2VPW - chains E and F of the 6 polymer chains in the assembly; structure by X-ray diffraction, 3.10 A resolution.

# Chain E
Molecule: Thiosulfate reductase
Source organism: Thermus thermophilus
UniProt: Q72LA4 (Q72LA4_THET2); residue numbers follow UniProt; this construct covers 1-765
Chain sequence (765 residues; numbered 1 to 765; the number before each row is that of its first residue):
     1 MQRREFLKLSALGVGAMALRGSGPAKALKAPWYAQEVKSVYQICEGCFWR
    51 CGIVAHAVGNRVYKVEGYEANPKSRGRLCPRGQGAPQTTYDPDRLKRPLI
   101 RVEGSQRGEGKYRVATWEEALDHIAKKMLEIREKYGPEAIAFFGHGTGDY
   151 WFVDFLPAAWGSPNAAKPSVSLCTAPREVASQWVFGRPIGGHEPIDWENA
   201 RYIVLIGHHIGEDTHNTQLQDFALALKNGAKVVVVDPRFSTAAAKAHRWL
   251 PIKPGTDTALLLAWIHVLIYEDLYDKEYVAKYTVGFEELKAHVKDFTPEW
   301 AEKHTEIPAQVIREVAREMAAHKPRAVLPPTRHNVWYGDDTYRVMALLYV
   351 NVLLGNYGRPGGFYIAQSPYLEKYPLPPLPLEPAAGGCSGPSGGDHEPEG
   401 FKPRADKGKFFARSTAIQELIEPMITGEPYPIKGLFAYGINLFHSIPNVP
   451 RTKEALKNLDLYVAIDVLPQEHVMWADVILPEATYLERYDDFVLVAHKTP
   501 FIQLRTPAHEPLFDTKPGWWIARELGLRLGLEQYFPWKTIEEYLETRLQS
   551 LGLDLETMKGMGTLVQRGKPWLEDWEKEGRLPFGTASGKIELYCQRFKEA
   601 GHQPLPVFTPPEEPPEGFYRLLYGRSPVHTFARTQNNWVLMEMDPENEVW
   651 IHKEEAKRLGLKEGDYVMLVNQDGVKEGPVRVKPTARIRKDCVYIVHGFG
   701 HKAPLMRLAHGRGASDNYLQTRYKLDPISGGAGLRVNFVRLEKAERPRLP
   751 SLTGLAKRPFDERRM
Disordered / not traced: 1-29, 765
Metal / ion sites: 4Fe-4S cluster Fe: Cys-44, Cys-47, Cys-51, Cys-79; Mo ion: Cys-173 (together with molybdopterin guanosine dinucleotide)
Residues lining bound ligands:
  - molybdopterin guanosine dinucleotide (MGD; 2-amino-5,6-dimercapto-7-methyl-3,7,8a,9-tetrahydro-8-oxa-1,3,9,10-tetraaza-anthracen-4-one guanosine dinucleotide), molecule 1: Glu-45, Phe-48, His-145, Pro-168, Ser-169, Leu-172, Cys-173, His-333, Tyr-438, Gly-439, Ile-440, Asn-441, His-444, Ser-445, Ile-465, Asp-466, Val-467, Leu-468, Gln-470, His-472, Glu-482, Arg-488, Tyr-623, Arg-625, Thr-630, Phe-631, Ala-632, Arg-633, His-697, Asp-716, Asn-717, Gln-720, Leu-734
  - molybdopterin guanosine dinucleotide (MGD), molecule 2: Phe-48, Arg-81, Cys-173, Ile-206, Gly-207, His-208, His-209, Glu-212, Asp-213, Thr-214, His-215, Val-235, Asp-236, Pro-237, Arg-238, Ser-240, Ile-252, Pro-254, Gly-255, Asp-257, Thr-331, Arg-332, His-333, Trp-336, Tyr-337, Leu-622, Tyr-623, Arg-625, Ser-626, Pro-627, His-629, Thr-630, Phe-631, Tyr-694, Arg-735
  - 4Fe-4S cluster (SF4): Cys-44, Gly-46, Cys-47, Trp-49, Arg-50, Cys-51, Leu-78, Cys-79, Arg-81, Gly-82, Thr-214, His-215, Asn-216, Thr-630

# Chain F
Molecule: Nrfc protein
Source organism: Thermus thermophilus
UniProt: Q72LA5 (Q72LA5_THET2); residue numbers follow UniProt; this construct covers 1-195
Chain sequence (195 residues; each row starts with the number of its first residue):
     1 MPRYAMAIDLSLCVGCAACAVACKMENEVPPGVFNLWIREREVGEYPNLV
    51 VEFRPEQCLHCENPPCVPVCPTGASYQTKDGLVLVDPKKCIACGACIAAC
   101 PYDARYLHPAGYVSKCTFCAHRLEKGKVPACVETCPTYCRTFGDLEDPES
   151 PVAKALKAAERVDVLRPEQGTRPKLFYLNAPSKKGLTRESEVHHG
Disordered / not traced: 195
Metal / ion sites: 4Fe-4S cluster Fe site 1: Cys-13, Cys-16, Cys-19, Cys-135; 4Fe-4S cluster Fe site 2: Cys-23, Cys-116, Cys-119, Cys-131; 4Fe-4S cluster Fe site 3: Cys-58, Cys-61, Cys-66, Cys-100; 4Fe-4S cluster Fe site 4: Cys-70, Cys-90, Cys-93, Cys-96
Residues lining bound ligands:
  - 4Fe-4S cluster (SF4), molecule 1: Met-6, Cys-23, Asn-27, Asn-35, Leu-36, Gln-57, Cys-116, Thr-117, Phe-118, Cys-119, Pro-129, Ala-130, Cys-131
  - 4Fe-4S cluster (SF4), molecule 2: Ile-8, Cys-13, Val-14, Gly-15, Cys-16, Ala-17, Ala-18, Cys-19, Ile-38, Pro-55, Cys-135, Pro-136, Thr-137, Cys-139, Arg-140
  - 4Fe-4S cluster (SF4), molecule 3: Cys-58, Leu-59, His-60, Cys-61, Pro-64, Pro-65, Cys-66, Val-83, Cys-100, Pro-101, Tyr-102, Ala-104, Arg-105, Lys-115
  - 4Fe-4S cluster (SF4), molecule 4: Cys-70, Pro-71, Thr-72, Ala-74, Ser-75, Val-85, Lys-89, Cys-90, Ile-91, Ala-92, Cys-93, Gly-94, Ala-95, Cys-96, Arg-105, Val-113
What the authors report for this chain:
  - binding site for menaquinone-7: Ile-91 to Ala-95

# Chain E / chain F interface
Contacting residue pairs - 83 pairs, chain E then chain F:
  Pro-31(E) / Glu-28(F)
  Trp-32(E) / Met-25(F)
  Trp-32(E) / Glu-26(F)  hydrogen bond (side chain-backbone)
  Trp-32(E) / Glu-28(F)  hydrogen bond (backbone-side chain)
  Tyr-33(E) / Glu-26(F)
  Tyr-33(E) / His-121(F)  hydrogen bond
  Tyr-63(E) / Met-25(F)
  Tyr-63(E) / Glu-28(F)
  Lys-64(E) / Ala-22(F)
  Lys-64(E) / Met-25(F)
  Lys-64(E) / Glu-26(F)  salt bridge
  Glu-66(E) / Arg-122(F)  salt bridge
  Glu-66(E) / Glu-133(F)
  Arg-75(E) / Tyr-138(F)
  Gly-76(E) / Glu-133(F)
  Arg-77(E) / Val-132(F)  hydrogen bond (side chain-backbone)
  Arg-77(E) / Glu-133(F)  hydrogen bond (side chain-backbone)
  Arg-77(E) / Thr-134(F)
  Arg-77(E) / Cys-135(F)  hydrogen bond (side chain-backbone)
  Arg-77(E) / Tyr-138(F)
  Leu-78(E) / Ala-18(F)
  Leu-78(E) / Thr-134(F)  hydrogen bond (backbone-side chain)
  Leu-78(E) / Pro-136(F)
  Cys-79(E) / Ala-18(F)
  Pro-80(E) / Ala-17(F)
  Pro-80(E) / Ala-18(F)
  Pro-80(E) / Val-21(F)
  Gln-83(E) / Ala-18(F)
  Gln-83(E) / Val-21(F)
  Gln-83(E) / Ala-22(F)
  Gln-83(E) / Met-25(F)
  Gln-83(E) / Thr-134(F)  hydrogen bond
  Gly-84(E) / Val-21(F)
  Gly-211(E) / Val-14(F)
  Thr-214(E) / Cys-16(F)
  Leu-219(E) / Val-14(F)  hydrophobic
  Leu-219(E) / Thr-137(F)
  Gln-220(E) / Pro-136(F)
  Gln-220(E) / Tyr-138(F)
  Ala-223(E) / Leu-12(F)
  Ala-223(E) / Thr-137(F)
  Leu-226(E) / Leu-12(F)  hydrophobic
  Lys-227(E) / Leu-12(F)
  Phe-239(E) / Leu-49(F)
  Phe-239(E) / Val-51(F)  hydrophobic
  Thr-241(E) / Val-14(F)
  Thr-241(E) / Phe-53(F)
  Ala-244(E) / Val-51(F)  hydrophobic
  Ala-244(E) / Phe-53(F)  hydrophobic
  Lys-245(E) / Leu-10(F)  hydrogen bond (side chain-backbone)
  Lys-245(E) / Ser-11(F)  hydrogen bond (side chain-backbone)
  Lys-245(E) / Cys-13(F)  hydrogen bond (side chain-backbone)
  Lys-245(E) / Val-14(F)
  Lys-245(E) / Phe-53(F)
  Trp-249(E) / Tyr-46(F)  hydrophobic
  Trp-249(E) / Leu-49(F)  hydrophobic
  Pro-251(E) / Tyr-46(F)
  Pro-627(E) / Cys-16(F)  hydrophobic
  Val-628(E) / Ala-17(F)  hydrophobic
  Trp-638(E) / Lys-24(F)
  Trp-638(E) / Val-29(F)
  Trp-638(E) / Pro-31(F)
  Val-639(E) / Val-21(F)  hydrophobic
  Val-639(E) / Met-25(F)  hydrophobic
  Leu-640(E) / Val-21(F)  hydrophobic
  Glu-642(E) / Lys-24(F)  salt bridge
  Glu-642(E) / Pro-31(F)
  Glu-642(E) / Gly-32(F)  hydrogen bond (side chain-backbone)
  Glu-642(E) / Phe-34(F)
  Met-643(E) / Ala-20(F)
  Met-643(E) / Val-21(F)
  Met-643(E) / Phe-34(F)  hydrophobic
  Lys-653(E) / Glu-42(F)  salt bridge
  Thr-685(E) / Glu-42(F)
  Ala-686(E) / Glu-42(F)  hydrogen bond (backbone-side chain)
  Ala-686(E) / Leu-49(F)
  Arg-687(E) / Glu-40(F)  salt bridge
  Arg-687(E) / Glu-42(F)  salt bridge
  Arg-687(E) / Val-51(F)
  Thr-753(E) / Pro-31(F)
  Thr-753(E) / Gly-32(F)
  Ala-756(E) / Pro-31(F)  hydrophobic
  Lys-757(E) / Pro-31(F)
Also at the interface, not in a pair above, chain E (44 interface residues in all): Ala-30, Asn-216, Lys-683
Also at the interface, not in a pair above, chain F (39 interface residues in all): Asp-9, Gly-15, Pro-30, Val-33, Ala-130

# In short
Chain E and chain F form an interface of 44 and 39 residues respectively; the contacts include 13 hydrogen
bonds and 6 salt bridges. Among the polar pairs are Lys-64(E)/Glu-26(F), Glu-66(E)/Arg-122(F) and
Glu-642(E)/Lys-24(F). Chain E binds 4Fe-4S cluster and molybdopterin guanosine dinucleotide. From the paper: a
binding site for menaquinone-7 at Ile-91(F).
Here chain E is Thiosulfate reductase and chain F is Nrfc protein, both from Thermus thermophilus. Entry 2VPW
(Polysulfide reductase with bound menaquinone) was determined by X-ray diffraction together with 2VPX, 2VPY
and 2VPZ from the same study.
